8X2Y - chains H and J of the 14 polymer chains in the assembly; structure by electron microscopy, 4.10 A resolution (low resolution: residue-level contacts below are approximate; hydrogen-bond / salt-bridge calls are withheld).

# Chain H
Name: Histone H2B
Organism: Saccharomyces cerevisiae
UniProt: A0A6A5PZQ7 (A0A6A5PZQ7_YEASX); residues 0-130 here correspond to UniProt positions 1-131 (UniProt number = residue number + 1)
Chain sequence (131 residues; each row starts with the number of its first residue; numbering starts at 0):
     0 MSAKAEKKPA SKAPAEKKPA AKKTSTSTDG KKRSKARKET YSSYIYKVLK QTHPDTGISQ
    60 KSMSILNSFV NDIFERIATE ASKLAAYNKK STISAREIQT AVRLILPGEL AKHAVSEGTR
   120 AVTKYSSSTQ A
Unresolved in the structure: 0-34

# Chain J
Molecule: 146-nt DNA strand
Organism: Saccharomyces cerevisiae
Sequence (146 nucleotides; each row starts with the number of its first residue):
   147 ATCAATATCC ACCTGCAGAT TCTACCAAAA GTGTATTTGG AAACTGCTCC ATCAAAAGGC
   207 ATGTTCAGCG GAATTCCGCT GAACATGCCT TTTGATGGAG CAGTTTCCAA ATACACTTTT
   267 GGTAGAATCT GCAGGTGGAT ATTGAT

# How chain H and chain J interact
Contacting residue pairs (16):
  Ala35(H) - DG249(J)
  Arg36(H) - DA174(J)
  Tyr45(H) - DT166(J)
  Tyr45(H) - DT167(J)
  Gly56(H) - DT166(J)
  Ile57(H) - DA165(J)
  Ile57(H) - DT166(J)
  Ser58(H) - DA165(J)
  Gln59(H) - DG164(J)
  Gln59(H) - DA165(J)
  Lys89(H) - DG186(J)
  Lys89(H) - DA187(J)
  Ser90(H) - DG185(J)
  Ser90(H) - DG186(J)
  Thr91(H) - DG185(J)
  Thr91(H) - DG186(J)
Other interface residues (no listed pair), chain H (11 interface residues in all): Thr55

# In short
Chain H and chain J form an interface of 11 and 9 residues respectively.
Chain H is Histone H2B and chain J is a 146-nt DNA strand, both from Saccharomyces cerevisiae; the structure,
The class1 of piccolo NuA4 bound to the H2A.Z nucleosome complex at harboring state, was determined by
electron microscopy together with 8X2X, 8X2Z, 8X30, 8X31 and 8X32 from the same study.
